Entry 7YTC (electron microscopy, 3.39 A resolution); this record covers chains A and J of the 12 polymer chains in the assembly.

# Chain A
Protein: Immunoglobulin heavy constant mu
Organism: Homo sapiens
UniProtKB: P01871 (IGHM_HUMAN); residues 345-576 here correspond to UniProt positions 222-453 (UniProt number = residue number - 123)
Chain sequence (232 residues; numbered 345 to 576; the number before each row is that of its first residue):
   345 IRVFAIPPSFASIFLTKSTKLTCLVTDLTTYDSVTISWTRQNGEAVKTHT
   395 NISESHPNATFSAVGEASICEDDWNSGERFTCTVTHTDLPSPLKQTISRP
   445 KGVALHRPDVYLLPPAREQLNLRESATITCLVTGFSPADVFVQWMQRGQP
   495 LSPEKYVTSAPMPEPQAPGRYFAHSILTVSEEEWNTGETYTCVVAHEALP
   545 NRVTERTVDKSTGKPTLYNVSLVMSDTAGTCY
Not modelled in the structure: 575-576
Cystine bridges: C367-C426, C474-C536
Glycans and other covalent adducts: N-acetylglucosamine (NAG) linked to N563
UniProt features mapped onto this chain:
  - glycosylation (N-linked (GlcNAc...) asparagine): N395, N402

# Chain J
Protein: Immunoglobulin J chain
Organism: Homo sapiens
UniProtKB: P01591 (IGJ_HUMAN); residues 1-136 here correspond to UniProt positions 24-159 (UniProt number = residue number + 23)
Chain sequence (136 residues; numbered 1 to 136; the number before each row is that of its first residue):
     1 EDERIVLVDNKCKCARITSRIIRSSEDPNEDIVERNIRIIVPLNNRENIS
    51 DPTSPLRTRFVYHLSDLCKKCDPTEVELDNQIVTATQSNICDEDSATETC
   101 YTYDRNKCYTAVVPLVYGGETKMVETALTPDACYPD
Not modelled in the structure: 1-2, 69-98, 136
Cystine bridges: C12-C100, C108-C133
Glycans and other covalent adducts: N-acetylglucosamine (NAG) linked to N48
Small-molecule neighbours: N-acetylglucosamine (NAG; 2-acetamido-2-deoxy-beta-D-glucopyranose): R20, I22, E34, N36
UniProt features mapped onto this chain:
  - glycosylation: N48 (N-linked (GlcNAc...) (complex) asparagine)

# Chain A / chain J interface
Contacting residue pairs (52):
  A355(A) - Y117(J)
  S356(A) - Y117(J)
  L359(A) - L115(J)  hydrophobic
  L359(A) - Y117(J)  hydrophobic
  L359(A) - E120(J)
  T360(A) - Y117(J)
  K361(A) - K122(J)
  F485(A) - Y117(J)  hydrophobic
  Q487(A) - L115(J)
  Q487(A) - V116(J)
  M489(A) - P114(J)
  G492(A) - P114(J)
  P544(A) - Y134(J)  hydrophobic
  P544(A) - P135(J)
  N545(A) - E125(J)  hydrogen bond (side chain-backbone)
  N545(A) - T126(J)  hydrogen bond (side chain-backbone)
  V547(A) - V113(J)  hydrophobic
  V547(A) - V124(J)  hydrophobic
  V547(A) - T126(J)
  V547(A) - A127(J)
  T548(A) - T126(J)
  T548(A) - A127(J)
  E549(A) - P52(J)
  E549(A) - V113(J)
  E549(A) - T126(J)
  E549(A) - L128(J)
  T551(A) - P52(J)
  D553(A) - R46(J)  salt bridge
  S555(A) - L56(J)
  T556(A) - R46(J)  hydrogen bond
  T556(A) - L56(J)
  Y562(A) - L43(J)  hydrophobic
  V564(A) - L43(J)  hydrophobic
  S565(A) - T58(J)  hydrogen bond (backbone-backbone)
  S565(A) - R59(J)
  S565(A) - F60(J)
  L566(A) - F60(J)  hydrophobic
  V567(A) - R59(J)
  V567(A) - F60(J)  hydrogen bond (backbone-backbone)
  V567(A) - V61(J)
  V567(A) - Y62(J)  hydrogen bond (backbone-backbone)
  M568(A) - I37(J)  hydrophobic
  M568(A) - Y62(J)
  M568(A) - L64(J)  hydrophobic
  S569(A) - Y62(J)  hydrogen bond (backbone-backbone)
  S569(A) - H63(J)
  S569(A) - L64(J)
  D570(A) - L64(J)
  D570(A) - S65(J)
  T571(A) - R35(J)
  T571(A) - L64(J)
  A572(A) - R35(J)  hydrogen bond (backbone-side chain)
Also at the interface, not in a pair above, chain A (37 interface residues in all): S353, F358, R451, P494, T533, T535, V537, R550, N563
Also at the interface, not in a pair above, chain J (32 interface residues in all): V41, T53, R57, P130

# In short
Chain A and chain J form an interface of 37 and 32 residues respectively; the contacts include 8 hydrogen
bonds and 1 salt bridge. Among the polar pairs are D553(A)-R46(J), N545(A)-E125(J) and N545(A)-T126(J). Chain
J binds N-acetylglucosamine. N-acetylglucosamine is covalently linked to N563(A).
Here chain A is Immunoglobulin heavy constant mu and chain J is Immunoglobulin J chain, both from Homo
sapiens. Entry 7YTC (Cryo-EM structure of human FcmR bound to IgM-Fc/J) was determined by electron microscopy
(same publication as 7YSG, 7YTD and 7YTE).
